Entry 7WCD (electron microscopy, 3.30 A resolution); this record covers chains H and A of the 9 polymer chains in the assembly.

[Chain H]
Molecule: Spike glycoprotein
Organism: Severe acute respiratory syndrome coronavirus 2
UniProtKB: P0DTC2 (SPIKE_SARS2); numbering as in UniProt (aligned over 1-1208)
Chain sequence (1237 residues; row label = number of the first residue in the row):
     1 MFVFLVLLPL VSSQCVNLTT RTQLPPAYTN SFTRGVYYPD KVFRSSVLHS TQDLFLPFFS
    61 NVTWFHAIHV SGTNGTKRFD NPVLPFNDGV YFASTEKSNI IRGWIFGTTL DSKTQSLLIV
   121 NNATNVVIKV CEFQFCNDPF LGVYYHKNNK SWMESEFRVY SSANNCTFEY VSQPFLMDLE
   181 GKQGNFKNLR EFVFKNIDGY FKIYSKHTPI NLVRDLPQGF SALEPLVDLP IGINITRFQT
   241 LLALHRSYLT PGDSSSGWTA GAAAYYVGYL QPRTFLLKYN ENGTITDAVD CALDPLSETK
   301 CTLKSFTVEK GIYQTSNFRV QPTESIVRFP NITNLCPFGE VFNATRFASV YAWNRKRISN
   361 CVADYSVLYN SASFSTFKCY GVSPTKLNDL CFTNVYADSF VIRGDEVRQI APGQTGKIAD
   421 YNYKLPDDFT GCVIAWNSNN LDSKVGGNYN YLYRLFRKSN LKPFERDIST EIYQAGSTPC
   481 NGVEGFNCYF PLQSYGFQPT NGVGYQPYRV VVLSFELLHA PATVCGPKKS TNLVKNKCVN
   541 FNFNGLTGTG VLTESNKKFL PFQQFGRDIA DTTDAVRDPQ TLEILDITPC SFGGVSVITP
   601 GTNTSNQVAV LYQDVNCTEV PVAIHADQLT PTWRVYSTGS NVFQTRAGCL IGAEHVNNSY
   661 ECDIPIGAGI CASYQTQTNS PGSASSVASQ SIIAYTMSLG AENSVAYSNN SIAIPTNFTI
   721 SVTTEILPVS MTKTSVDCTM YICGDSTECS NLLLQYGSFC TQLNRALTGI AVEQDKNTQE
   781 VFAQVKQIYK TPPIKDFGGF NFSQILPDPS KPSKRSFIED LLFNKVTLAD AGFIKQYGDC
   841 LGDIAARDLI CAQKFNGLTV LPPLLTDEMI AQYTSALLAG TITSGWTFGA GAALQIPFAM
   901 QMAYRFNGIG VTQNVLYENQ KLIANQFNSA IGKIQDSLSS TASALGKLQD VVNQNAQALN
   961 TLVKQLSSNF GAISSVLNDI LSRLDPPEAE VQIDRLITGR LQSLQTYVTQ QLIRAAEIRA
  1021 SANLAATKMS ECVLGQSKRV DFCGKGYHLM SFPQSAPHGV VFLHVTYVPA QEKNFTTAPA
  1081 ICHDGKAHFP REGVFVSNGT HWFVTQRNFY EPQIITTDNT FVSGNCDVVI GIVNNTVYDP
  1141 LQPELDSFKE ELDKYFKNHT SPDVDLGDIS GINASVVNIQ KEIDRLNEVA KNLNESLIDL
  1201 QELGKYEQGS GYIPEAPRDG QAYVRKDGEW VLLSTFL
Disordered / not traced: 1-26, 66-80, 97-102, 122-124, 142-157, 174-187, 211-215, 260-262, 621-639, 677-689, 828-853, 1147-1237
Construct notes: engineered mutation Gly682 (Arg in P0DTC2), Ser683 (Arg in P0DTC2), Ser685 (Arg in P0DTC2), Pro986 (Lys in P0DTC2), Pro987 (Val in P0DTC2); expression tag (1209-1237)
Cystine bridges: Cys131-Cys166, Cys291-Cys301, Cys336-Cys361, Cys379-Cys432, Cys391-Cys525, Cys480-Cys488, Cys538-Cys590, Cys617-Cys649, Cys662-Cys671, Cys738-Cys760, Cys743-Cys749, Cys1032-Cys1043, Cys1082-Cys1126
Covalent attachments: N-acetylglucosamine (NAG) linked to Asn165, Asn234, Asn282, Asn603, Asn616, Asn657, Asn709, Asn801, Asn1074, Asn1098, Asn1134
What the authors report for this chain:
  - mutagenesis - S373G, S373P: unchanged binding to TAU-2212
  - mutagenesis - K417N, K417T/N501Y, K417T, E484K, N501Y: unchanged binding to TAU-2303
  - mutagenesis - K417N/N501Y: decreased binding to TAU-2303
  - mutagenesis - N501Y: decreased binding to Fab2303
  - mutagenesis - N439K, Y453F, A475V: unchanged binding to all mAbs

[Chain A]
Molecule: Heavy chain
Organism: Homo sapiens
Chain sequence (238 residues; numbered 1 to 238; the number before each row is that of its first residue):
     1 QVQLVQSGAE VKKPGASVKV SCKASGYTFT GYYMHWVRQA PGQGLEWMGW INPNSGGTNY
    61 AQKFQGWVTM TRDTSISTAY MELSRLRSDD TAVYYCARGW ATYYDILTGY SLFDYWGQGT
   121 LVTVSSASTK GPSVFPLAPS SKSTSGGTAA LGCLVKDYFP EPVTVSWNSG ALTSGVHTFP
   181 AVLQSSGLYS LSSVVTVPSS SLGTQTYICN VNHKPSNTKV DKRVEPKSCD KTHTCPPC
Disordered / not traced: 141-151, 226-238
Cystine bridges: Cys22-Cys96, Cys153-Cys209

[How chain H and chain A interact]
Contacting residue pairs (10):
  Phe342(H) with Leu107(A)
  Val367(H) with Tyr104(A)
  Leu368(H) with Ile106(A), hydrophobic
  Asn370(H) with Tyr104(A)
  Ser371(H) with Ile106(A)
  Ala372(H) with Tyr103(A), hydrophobic; Tyr104(A)
  Ser373(H) with Asp105(A), hydrogen bond; Leu107(A)
  Phe374(H) with Leu107(A), hydrophobic

[Overview]
8 residues of chain H and 5 residues of chain A are in contact, with 1 hydrogen bond. The hydrogen-bonded pair
is Ser373(H)-Asp105(A). The paper reports that K417N/N501Y of chain H reduce binding to TAU-2303; N501Y of
chain H reduces binding to Fab2303; 11 substitutions were tested in all.
Chain H is Spike glycoprotein (Severe acute respiratory syndrome coronavirus 2) and chain A is Heavy chain
(Homo sapiens); the structure, Cryo EM structure of SARS-CoV-2 spike in complex with TAU-2212 mAbs in
conformation 4, was determined by electron microscopy, deposited together with 7WBZ.
